PDB entry 9FZE | X-ray diffraction, 2.10 A resolution | chain A

# Chain A
Name: Peptidoglycan D, D-transpeptidase FtsI
Source organism: Pseudomonas aeruginosa
Notes: EC 3.4.16.4
Reference sequence: G3XD46 (FTSI_PSEAE); residues 3-513 here correspond to UniProt positions 52-562 (UniProt number = residue number + 49)
Chain sequence (517 residues; row label = number of the first residue in the row; note: 1 number in that range is skipped by the numbering (no residue carries it; nothing is unmodelled there)):
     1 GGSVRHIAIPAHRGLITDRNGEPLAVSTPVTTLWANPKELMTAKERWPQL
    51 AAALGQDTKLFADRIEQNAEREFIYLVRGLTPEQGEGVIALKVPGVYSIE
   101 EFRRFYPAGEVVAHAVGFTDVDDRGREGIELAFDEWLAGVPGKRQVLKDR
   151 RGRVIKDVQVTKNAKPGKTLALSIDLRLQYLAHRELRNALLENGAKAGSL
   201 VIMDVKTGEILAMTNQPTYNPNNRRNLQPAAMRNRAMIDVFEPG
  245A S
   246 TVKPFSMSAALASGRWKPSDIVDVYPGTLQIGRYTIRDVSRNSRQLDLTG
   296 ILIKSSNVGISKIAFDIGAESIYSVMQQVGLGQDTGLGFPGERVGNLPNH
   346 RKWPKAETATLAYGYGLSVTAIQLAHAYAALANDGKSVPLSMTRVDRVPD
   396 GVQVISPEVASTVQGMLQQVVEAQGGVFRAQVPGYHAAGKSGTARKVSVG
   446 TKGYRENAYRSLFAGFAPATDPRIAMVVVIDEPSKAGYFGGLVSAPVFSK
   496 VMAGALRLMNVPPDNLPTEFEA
Unresolved in the structure: 442-452, 513-517
Differences from the reference sequence: expression tag (1-2, 514-517)
Curated features (UniProtKB/Swiss-Prot):
  - active site: Ser245A (Acyl-ester intermediate)
Glycans and other covalent adducts: Meropenem, bound form (MER) linked to Ser245A
Residues lining bound ligands: Meropenem, bound form (MER; (4R,5S)-3-{[(3S,5S)-5-(dimethylcarbamoyl)pyrrolidin-3-yl]sulfanyl}-5-[(2S,3R)-3-hydroxy-1-oxobutan-2-yl]-4-methyl-4,5-d ihydro-1H-pyrrole-2-carboxylic acid): Gly244, Lys248, Val284, Ser285, Lys299, Ser300, Asn302, Tyr358, Tyr360, Lys435, Ser436, Gly437, Thr438, Phe484, Gly485, Leu487
From the paper describing this entry:
  - catalytic residues: Ser245A
  - binding site for Meropenem, bound form: Ser245A, Asn302, Ser436, Thr438

# In short
Meropenem, bound form is covalently linked to Ser245A. Curated annotation (UniProt) lists active-site residue
Ser245A. From the paper: the catalytic residue Ser245A; a binding site for Meropenem, bound form at Ser245A,
Asn302 and Ser436 among others.
Chain A is Peptidoglycan D, D-transpeptidase FtsI (Pseudomonas aeruginosa); the structure, Pseudomonas
aeruginosa penicillin binding protein 3 in complex with meropenem, was determined by X-ray diffraction
together with 9FZ7, 9FZ8, 9FZO and 9FZP from the same study.
